5ESV - chains A and L of the 9 polymer chains in the assembly; structure by X-ray diffraction, 3.10 A resolution.

[Chain A]
Protein: CH03 Heavy Chain
From: Homo sapiens
UniProtKB: S6BGE0 (S6BGE0_HUMAN); residues 103-218 here correspond to UniProt positions 129-244 (UniProt number = residue number + 26)
Sequence (244 residues; row label = number of the first residue in the row; a row labelled like 82A-82C holds insertion residues (82A, then the next letters in order)):
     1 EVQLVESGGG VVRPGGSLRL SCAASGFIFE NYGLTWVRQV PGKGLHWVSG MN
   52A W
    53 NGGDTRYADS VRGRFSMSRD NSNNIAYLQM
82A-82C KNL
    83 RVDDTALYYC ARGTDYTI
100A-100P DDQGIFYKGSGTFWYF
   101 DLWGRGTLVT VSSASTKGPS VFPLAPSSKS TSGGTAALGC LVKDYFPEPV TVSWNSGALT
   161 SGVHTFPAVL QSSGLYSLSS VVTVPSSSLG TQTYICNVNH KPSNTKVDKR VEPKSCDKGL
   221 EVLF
Not modelled in the structure: 128-130, 214-224
Cystine bridges: Cys22-Cys92, Cys140-Cys196
Construct notes: expression tag (219-224)

[Chain L]
Protein: CH03 Light Chain
From: Homo sapiens
UniProtKB: P01834 (IGKC_HUMAN); residues 109-214 here correspond to UniProt positions 1-106 (UniProt number = residue number - 108)
Sequence (215 residues; each row starts with the number of its first residue):
     1 EIVLTQSPAT LSLSPGERAT LSCRASQ
   27A S
    28 VHPKYFAWYQ QKPGQSPRLL IYSGSTRAAG IADRFSGGGS GIHFTLTITR VEPEDFAVYF
    88 CQQYGGSPYT FGQGTKVELR RTVAAPSVFI FPPSDEQLKS GTASVVCLLN NFYPREAKVQ
   148 WKVDNALQSG NSQESVTEQD SKDSTYSLSS TLTLSKADYE KHKVYACEVT HQGLSSPVTK
   208 SFNRGEC
Not modelled in the structure: 214
Cystine bridges: Cys23-Cys88, Cys134-Cys194

[How chain A and chain L interact]
Pairs across the interface (26):
  Ser7(A) - Arg61(L)
  Ser7(A) - Glu81(L)  hydrogen bond
  Gly8(A) - Arg77(L)  hydrogen bond (backbone-side chain)
  Gly8(A) - Glu79(L)  hydrogen bond (backbone-side chain)
  Gly9(A) - Arg77(L)  hydrogen bond (backbone-side chain)
  Leu18(A) - Arg77(L)
  Arg19(A) - Asp60(L)  salt bridge
  Ser21(A) - Ala59(L)
  Ser21(A) - Arg61(L)
  Ala23(A) - Gly57(L)
  Asn75(A) - Arg54(L)
  Asn75(A) - Ala55(L)
  Asn75(A) - Ala56(L)
  Asn75(A) - Gly57(L)  hydrogen bond (backbone-backbone)
  Ile77(A) - Gly57(L)
  Ile77(A) - Ile58(L)
  Ile77(A) - Ala59(L)
  Tyr79(A) - Asp60(L)  hydrogen bond
  Asn199(A) - Lys169(L)
  Lys201(A) - Ser168(L)
  Lys201(A) - Lys169(L)
  Asn204(A) - Leu106(L)
  Asn204(A) - Arg108(L)  hydrogen bond (backbone-side chain)
  Asn204(A) - Asp170(L)
  Asn204(A) - Ser171(L)  hydrogen bond
  Lys206(A) - Asp170(L)
Interface residues without a listed pair, chain A (18 interface residues in all): Glu6, Gly10, Ala24, Asn76
Interface residues without a listed pair, chain L (18 interface residues in all): Arg107

[In short]
The chain A/chain L interface involves 18 residues from each chain, with 8 hydrogen bonds and 1 salt bridge.
Polar contacts include Arg19(A)-Asp60(L), Ser7(A)-Glu81(L) and Gly8(A)-Arg77(L).
Here chain A is CH03 Heavy Chain and chain L is CH03 Light Chain, both from Homo sapiens. Entry 5ESV (Crystal
Structure of Broadly Neutralizing Antibody CH03, Isolated from Donor CH0219, in Complex with Scaffolded
Trimeric ...) was determined by X-ray diffraction (same publication as 5ESZ).
